PDB entry 6PB5 | electron microscopy, 4.52 A resolution (low resolution: residue-level contacts below are approximate; hydrogen-bond / salt-bridge calls are withheld) | chains A and B of the 10 polymer chains in the assembly

# Chain A (and B)
Protein: DNA-directed RNA polymerase subunit alpha
From: Escherichia coli
Notes: EC 2.7.7.6; chain B of this document is another copy of the same molecule, construct and numbering; everything in this record applies to it too
UniProt: P0A7Z6 (RPOA_ECO57); residue numbers follow UniProt; this construct covers 1-329
Chain sequence (329 residues; numbered 1 to 329; the number before each row is that of its first residue):
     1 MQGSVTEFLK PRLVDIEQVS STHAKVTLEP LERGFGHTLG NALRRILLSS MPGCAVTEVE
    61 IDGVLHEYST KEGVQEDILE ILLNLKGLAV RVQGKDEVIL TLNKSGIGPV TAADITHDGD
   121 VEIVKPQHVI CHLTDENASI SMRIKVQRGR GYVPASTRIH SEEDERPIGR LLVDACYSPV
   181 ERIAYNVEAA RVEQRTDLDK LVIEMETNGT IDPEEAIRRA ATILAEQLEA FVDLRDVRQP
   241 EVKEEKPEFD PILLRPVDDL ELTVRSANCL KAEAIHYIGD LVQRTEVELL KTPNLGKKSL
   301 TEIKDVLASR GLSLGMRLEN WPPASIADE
Not modelled in the structure: 1-5, 236-329 (chain B: 1-5, 234-329)

# Chain A / chain B interface
Pairs across the interface (35):
  Thr6(A) with Glu226(B)
  Phe8(A) with Ala230(B)
  Leu9(A) with Ala230(B); Phe231(B)
  Lys10(A) with Ala230(B); Asp233(B)
  Pro11(A) with Ala230(B); Phe231(B)
  Leu31(A) with Phe231(B)
  Glu32(A) with Gln227(B)
  Phe35(A) with Ile46(B); Ile223(B); Leu224(B); Gln227(B)
  His37(A) with Arg45(B)
  Thr38(A) with Ala42(B); Arg45(B); Leu224(B)
  Leu39(A) with Leu224(B); Leu228(B)
  Asn41(A) with His37(B); Asn41(B)
  Ala42(A) with Thr38(B)
  Arg45(A) with Gly34(B); His37(B); Thr38(B)
  Ile46(A) with Phe35(B)
  Arg150(A) with Glu7(B)
  His160(A) with Gln194(B); Arg195(B); Asp197(B)
  Ala225(A) with Val232(B)
  Gln227(A) with Lys10(B)
  Ala230(A) with Lys10(B)
  Phe231(A) with Lys10(B)
Also at the interface, not in a pair above, chain A (25 interface residues in all): Gly34, Thr157, Ser161, Glu163
Also at the interface, not in a pair above, chain B (26 interface residues in all): Pro11, Arg33, Thr196, Ala220

# Summary
25 residues of chain A and 26 residues of chain B are in contact.
Chain A and chain B are both DNA-directed RNA polymerase subunit alpha (Escherichia coli); the structure, The
E. coli class-II CAP-dependent transcription activation complex at the state 1 architecture, was determined by
electron microscopy, deposited together with 6PB4 and 6PB6.
